7OY8 - chains R and Y of the 35 polymer chains in the assembly; structure by electron microscopy, 2.50 A resolution.

Chain R:
Molecule: Antenna complex, alpha/beta subunit
Organism: Rhodospirillum rubrum (strain ATCC 11170 / ATH 1.1.1 / DSM 467 / LMG 4362 / NCIMB 8255 / S1)
UniProt: Q2RQ24 (Q2RQ24_RHORT); residues 1-62 here = UniProt positions 1-62
Sequence (62 residues; each row starts with the number of its first residue):
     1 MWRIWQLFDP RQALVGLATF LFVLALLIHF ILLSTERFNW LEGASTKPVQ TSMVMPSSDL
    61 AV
Unresolved in the structure: 1, 48-62
Residues lining bound ligands:
  - Trans-Geranyl BACTERIOCHLOROPHYLL A (07D), molecule 1: Phe8, Leu17, Phe20, Ile28
  - Trans-Geranyl BACTERIOCHLOROPHYLL A (07D), molecule 2: Ala18, Leu21, Phe22, Ala25, His29, Leu32, Phe38, Trp40
  - Trans-Geranyl BACTERIOCHLOROPHYLL A (07D), molecule 3: Leu21, Leu24, Ala25, Ile28, His29, Leu32, Phe38
  - spirilloxanthin (CRT), molecule 1: Arg3, Ile4, Gln6, Leu7
  - spirilloxanthin (CRT), molecule 2: Pro10, Leu14, Leu17, Phe20, Leu21, Leu24, Leu27, Ile28, Ile31
  - spirilloxanthin (CRT), molecule 3: Phe22, Ala25, Leu26, His29, Phe30, Leu33, Trp40
  - ubiquinone-10 (U10): Phe30, Ile31, Ser34

Chain Y:
Molecule: Light-harvesting protein B-870 beta chain
Organism: Rhodospirillum rubrum (strain ATCC 11170 / ATH 1.1.1 / DSM 467 / LMG 4362 / NCIMB 8255 / S1)
UniProt: Q2RQ23 (LHB_RHORT); numbering as in UniProt (aligned over 3-56)
Sequence (54 residues; numbered 3 to 56; the number before each row is that of its first residue):
     3 EVKQESLSGI TEGEAKEFHK IFTSSILVFF GVAAFAHLLV WIWRPWVPGP NGYS
Unresolved in the structure: 3-12, 56
Residues lining bound ligands:
  - Trans-Geranyl BACTERIOCHLOROPHYLL A (07D), molecule 1: Ser27, Val30, Phe31, Val34, Ala35, Ala38, His39, Val42, Trp45
  - Trans-Geranyl BACTERIOCHLOROPHYLL A (07D), molecule 2: Phe31, Phe32, Ala35, His39, Val42, Trp48, Val49
  - Trans-Geranyl BACTERIOCHLOROPHYLL A (07D), molecule 3: Val34, Ala38, Leu41, Val42, Trp45
  - spirilloxanthin (CRT): Glu16, Phe20, Ile23, Phe24, Ser27, Ile28, Phe31, Phe32
UniProt features mapped onto this chain:
  - binding site (a bacteriochlorophyll): His21, His39
From the paper describing this entry:
  - binding site for Trans-Geranyl BACTERIOCHLOROPHYLL A: His39, Trp48

How chain R and chain Y interact:
Contacting residue pairs - 15 pairs, chain R then chain Y:
  Trp2(R) - Lys18(Y)
  Trp2(R) - His21(Y)
  Trp5(R) - Phe20(Y)  hydrophobic
  Trp5(R) - His21(Y)  hydrogen bond
  Trp5(R) - Phe24(Y)  hydrophobic
  Pro10(R) - Phe20(Y)  hydrophobic
  Leu14(R) - Phe20(Y)  hydrophobic
  Arg37(R) - Arg46(Y)  hydrogen bond (backbone-side chain)
  Arg37(R) - Pro47(Y)  hydrogen bond (side chain-backbone)
  Arg37(R) - Tyr55(Y)
  Phe38(R) - Arg46(Y)
  Phe38(R) - Pro47(Y)
  Phe38(R) - Trp48(Y)  hydrophobic
  Ala44(R) - Arg46(Y)  hydrogen bond (backbone-side chain)
  Thr46(R) - Arg46(Y)
Other interface residues (no listed pair), chain R (12 interface residues in all): Gln6, Leu17, Leu21, Ser45
Other interface residues (no listed pair), chain Y (12 interface residues in all): Glu14, Ala17, Phe31, Trp45

In short:
The chain R/chain Y interface involves 12 residues from each chain, with 4 hydrogen bonds. Polar pairs include
Trp5(R)-His21(Y), Arg37(R)-Arg46(Y) and Arg37(R)-Pro47(Y). 2 Trans-Geranyl BACTERIOCHLOROPHYLL A molecules and
one spirilloxanthin molecule are bound between chain R and chain Y. The paper reports a binding site for
Trans-Geranyl BACTERIOCHLOROPHYLL A at His39(Y) and Trp48(Y).
Here chain R is Antenna complex, alpha/beta subunit and chain Y is Light-harvesting protein B-870 beta chain,
both from Rhodospirillum rubrum (strain ATCC 11170 / ATH 1.1.1 / DSM 467 / LMG 4362 / NCIMB 8255 / S1). Entry
7OY8 (Cryo-EM structure of the Rhodospirillum rubrum RC-LH1 complex) was determined by electron microscopy.
